PDB entry 6C93 | X-ray diffraction, 2.67 A resolution | chain A

== Chain A ==
Name: Cytochrome P450 4B1
Organism: Oryctolagus cuniculus
Notes: EC 1.14.14.1
UniProtKB: P15128 (CP4B1_RABIT); numbering as in UniProt (aligned over 20-506)
Chain sequence (497 residues; numbered 18 to 514; the number before each row is that of its first residue):
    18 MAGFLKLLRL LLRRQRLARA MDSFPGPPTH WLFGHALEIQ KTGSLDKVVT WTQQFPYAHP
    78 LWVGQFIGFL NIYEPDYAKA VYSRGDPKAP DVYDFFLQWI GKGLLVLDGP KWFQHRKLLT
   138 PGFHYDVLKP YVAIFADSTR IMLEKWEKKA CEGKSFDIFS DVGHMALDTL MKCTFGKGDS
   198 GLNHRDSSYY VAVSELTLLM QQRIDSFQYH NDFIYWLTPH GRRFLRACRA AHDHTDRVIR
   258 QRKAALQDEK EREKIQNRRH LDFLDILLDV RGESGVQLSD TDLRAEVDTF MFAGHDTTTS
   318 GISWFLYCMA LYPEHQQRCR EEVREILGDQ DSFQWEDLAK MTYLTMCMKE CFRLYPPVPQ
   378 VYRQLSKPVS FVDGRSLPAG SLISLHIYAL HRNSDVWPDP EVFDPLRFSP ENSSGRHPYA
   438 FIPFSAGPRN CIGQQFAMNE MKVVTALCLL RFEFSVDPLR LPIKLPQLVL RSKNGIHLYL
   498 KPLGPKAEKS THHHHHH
Not modelled in the structure: 18-20, 274-275, 501-514
Construct notes: initiating methionine (18); expression tag (19, 507-514); engineered mutation A310 (Glu in P15128)
Metal / ion sites: heme Fe near C448 (its only coordinating residue here)
Ligand contacts: heme (HEM): Y99, K105, Y110, L121, L122, W129, R133, F140, L187, T306, F307, A310, G311, T314, T315, P374, V375, V378, I404, P440, F441, S442, P445, R446, N447, C448, I449, G450, F453, A454, M458
Swiss-Prot annotation at these positions:
  - binding site (heme): C448
  - modified residue: S431 (Phosphoserine)

== In short ==
Chain A binds heme. From UniProt: heme-binding residue C448.
Chain A is Cytochrome P450 4B1 (Oryctolagus cuniculus); the structure, Effects of the E310A Mutation of
Cytochrome P450 4B1 (CYP4B1) on n-Octane binding and Heme Ruffling, was determined by X-ray diffraction,
deposited together with 6C94.
